8HLW - chains A and B; structure by X-ray diffraction, 2.50 A resolution.

[Chain A]
Protein: NAD-dependent protein deacetylase sirtuin-3, mitochondrial
Organism: Homo sapiens
Notes: EC 2.3.1.286
UniProt: Q9NTG7 (SIR3_HUMAN); residue numbers follow UniProt; this construct covers 119-399
Amino-acid sequence (281 residues; numbered 119 to 399; the number before each row is that of its first residue):
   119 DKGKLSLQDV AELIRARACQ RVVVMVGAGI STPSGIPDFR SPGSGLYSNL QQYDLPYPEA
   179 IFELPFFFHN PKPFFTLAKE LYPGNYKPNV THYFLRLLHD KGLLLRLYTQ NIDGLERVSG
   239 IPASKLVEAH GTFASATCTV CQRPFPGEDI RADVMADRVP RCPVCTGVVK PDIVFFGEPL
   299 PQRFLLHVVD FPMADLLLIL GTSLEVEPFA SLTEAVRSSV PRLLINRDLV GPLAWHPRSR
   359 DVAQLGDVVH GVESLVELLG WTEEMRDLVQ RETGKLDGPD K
Disordered / not traced: 119-120, 163-171, 396-399
Bound ions: Zn2+: Cys256, Cys259, Cys280, Cys283
Residues lining bound ligands: (2S)-2-hydroxypropanoic acid (2OP): Phe157, Phe180, Gln228, Ile230, His248, Ile291, Val292, Val324
From the paper describing this entry:
  - binding site for (2S)-2-hydroxypropanoic acid: Phe180, Gln228, Ile230, His248, Ile291, Val292

[Chain B]
Protein: Histone H4 residues 20-27
Notes: fragment: residues 20-27, with lactylated No.23 lysine
UniProt: P62805 (H4_HUMAN); residues 20-27 here correspond to UniProt positions 14-21 (UniProt number = residue number - 6)
Amino-acid sequence (8 residues; row label = number of the first residue in the row):
    20 GGAKRHRK
Glycans and other covalent adducts: (2S)-2-hydroxypropanoic acid (2OP) linked to Lys23
UniProt features mapped onto this chain:
  - DNA-binding region: Lys23 to Lys27
  - modified residue: Lys23 (N6-(2-hydroxyisobutyryl)lysine), Lys27 (N6,N6,N6-trimethyllysine)
  - cross-link: Lys27 (Glycyl lysine isopeptide (Lys-Gly) (interchain with G-Cter in SUMO2))

[Interface between chain A and chain B]
Pairs across the interface (24):
  Glu177(A) - His25(B)  salt bridge
  His248(A) - Lys23(B)
  Val292(A) - Lys23(B)  hydrogen bond (backbone-side chain)
  Phe293(A) - Lys23(B)
  Phe294(A) - Lys23(B)
  Phe294(A) - Arg24(B)
  Phe294(A) - His25(B)
  Gly295(A) - Ala22(B)
  Gly295(A) - Lys23(B)  hydrogen bond (backbone-backbone)
  Glu296(A) - Ala22(B)
  Glu296(A) - Lys23(B)  hydrogen bond (backbone-backbone)
  Leu298(A) - Gly21(B)
  Leu298(A) - Lys23(B)
  Leu322(A) - Arg26(B)  hydrogen bond (backbone-side chain)
  Glu323(A) - His25(B)
  Glu323(A) - Arg26(B)  hydrogen bond (backbone-backbone)
  Val324(A) - Lys23(B)
  Val324(A) - Arg24(B)
  Glu325(A) - Ala22(B)
  Glu325(A) - Lys23(B)
  Glu325(A) - Arg24(B)  hydrogen bond (backbone-backbone)
  Glu325(A) - Arg26(B)  salt bridge
  Pro326(A) - Gly20(B)
  Pro350(A) - Arg26(B)
Interface residues without a listed pair, chain A (18 interface residues in all): Glu181, Pro297, Ala328, Gly349

[Summary]
18 residues of chain A face 7 of chain B across their interface; the contacts include 6 hydrogen bonds and 2
salt bridges. Polar pairs include Glu177(A)-His25(B), Glu325(A)-Arg26(B) and Val292(A)-Lys23(B). Bound to
chain A: (2S)-2-hydroxypropanoic acid. From the paper: a binding site for (2S)-2-hydroxypropanoic acid at
Phe180(A), Gln228(A) and Ile230(A) among others.
Here chain A is NAD-dependent protein deacetylase sirtuin-3, mitochondrial (Homo sapiens) and chain B is
Histone H4 residues 20-27. Entry 8HLW (Crystal structure of SIRT3 in complex with H4K16la peptide) was
determined by X-ray diffraction (same publication as 8HLY).
